PDB entry 2FG0 | X-ray diffraction, 1.79 A resolution | chains A and B

# Chain A (and B)
Protein: COG0791: Cell wall-associated hydrolases (invasion-associated proteins)
Organism: Nostoc punctiforme
Notes: chain B of this document is another copy of the same molecule, construct and numbering; everything in this record applies to it too
Chain sequence (246 residues; numbered -11 to 234; the number before each row is that of its first residue; numbers below 1 keep their minus sign (Mse-11 is residue -11)):
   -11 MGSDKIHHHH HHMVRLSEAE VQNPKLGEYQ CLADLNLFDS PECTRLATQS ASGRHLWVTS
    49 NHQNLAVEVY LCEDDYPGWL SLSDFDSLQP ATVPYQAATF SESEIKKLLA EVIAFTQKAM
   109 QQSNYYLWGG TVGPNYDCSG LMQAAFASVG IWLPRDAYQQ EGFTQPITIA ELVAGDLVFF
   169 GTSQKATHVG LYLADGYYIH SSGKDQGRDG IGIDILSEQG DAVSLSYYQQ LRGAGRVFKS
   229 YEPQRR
Disordered / not traced: -11 to 12
Differences from the reference sequence: expression tag (-11 to 0); modified residue (1, 108, 130)
Modified residues: Mse-11, Mse1 (selenomethionine); Mse108, Mse130 (selenomethionine; parent Met)

# Interface between chain A and chain B
Residue-residue contacts - 40 pairs, chain A then chain B:
  Ser91(A) with Lys95(B), hydrogen bond
  Lys94(A) with Lys95(B); Glu99(B), salt bridge
  Lys95(A) with Ser91(B), hydrogen bond; Lys94(B); Lys95(B)
  Leu97(A) with Ala98(B), hydrophobic
  Ala98(A) with Leu97(B), hydrophobic; Ala98(B); Ile101(B); Ala162(B)
  Glu99(A) with Val161(B); Ala162(B), hydrogen bond (side chain-backbone)
  Ile101(A) with Ala98(B); Ile101(B), hydrophobic; Gln105(B)
  Ala102(A) with Leu181(B); Ala182(B), hydrophobic
  Gln105(A) with Ile101(B); Gln105(B), hydrogen bond; Leu181(B); Ile201(B)
  Lys106(A) with Ala182(B); Asp183(B); Tyr185(B)
  Gln109(A) with Tyr185(B); Ile201(B)
  Gln110(A) with Tyr185(B), hydrogen bond
  Val161(A) with Glu99(B)
  Ala162(A) with Ala98(B); Glu99(B), hydrogen bond (backbone-side chain)
  Leu181(A) with Ala102(B); Gln105(B)
  Ala182(A) with Ala102(B), hydrophobic
  Asp183(A) with Lys106(B)
  Tyr185(A) with Lys106(B); Gln109(B); Gln110(B), hydrogen bond
  Ile201(A) with Gln105(B); Gln109(B)

# Overview
Chain A and chain B each contribute 19 residues to their interface, with 7 hydrogen bonds and 1 salt bridge.
Polar pairs include Lys94(A)-Glu99(B), Ser91(A)-Lys95(B) and Glu99(A)-Ala162(B).
Both chains are COG0791: Cell wall-associated hydrolases (invasion-associated proteins) (Nostoc punctiforme).
Entry 2FG0 (Crystal structure of a putative gamma-d-glutamyl-l-diamino acid endopeptidase (npun_r0659) from
nostoc punctiforme pcc 73102 at 1.79 ...) was determined by X-ray diffraction together with 2HBW from the same
study.
